PDB entry 7FDY | X-ray diffraction, 3.10 A resolution | chains A and C of the 3 polymer chains in the assembly

Chain A (and C):
Protein: Porin OmpF
Source organism: Escherichia coli
Notes: chain C of this document is another copy of the same molecule, construct and numbering; everything in this record applies to it too
Reference sequence: A0A418U3R0 (A0A418U3R0_ECOLX); residues 1-340 here correspond to UniProt positions 10-349 (UniProt number = residue number + 9)
Sequence (341 residues; each row starts with the number of its first residue; numbering starts at 0):
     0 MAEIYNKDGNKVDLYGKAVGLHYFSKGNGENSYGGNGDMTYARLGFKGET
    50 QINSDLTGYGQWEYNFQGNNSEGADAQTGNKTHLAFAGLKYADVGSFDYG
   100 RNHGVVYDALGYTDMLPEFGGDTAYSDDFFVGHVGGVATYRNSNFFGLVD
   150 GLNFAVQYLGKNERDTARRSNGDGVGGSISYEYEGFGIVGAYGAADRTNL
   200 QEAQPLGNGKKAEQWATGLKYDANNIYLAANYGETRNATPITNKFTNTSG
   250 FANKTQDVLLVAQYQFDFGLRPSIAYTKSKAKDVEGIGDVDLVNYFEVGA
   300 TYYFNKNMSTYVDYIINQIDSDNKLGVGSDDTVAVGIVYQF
Unresolved in the structure: 0, 27-28 (chain C: 0, 27-29)
Construct notes: initiating methionine (0); conflict H82 (Arg91 in A0A418U3R0), H102 (Tyr111 in A0A418U3R0), H132 (Arg141 in A0A418U3R0)
Bound ions: Zn2+ site 1: E71 (shared with 2 residues of chain B); Zn2+ site 2: H82, H132 (shared with E71(C) of chain C)
What the authors report for this chain:
  - Zn2+ coordination: E71
  - mutagenesis - D113E: increased catalytic activity (glycosidase activities)
  - mutagenesis - R42S/Y106A/D113E/G120C/A123N: increased catalytic activity
  - self-association interface (contacts with another copy of this molecule): E71

Chain A / chain C interface:
Contacting residue pairs (62):
  Y4(A) with A1(C), hydrophobic; E2(C)
  N9(A) with N306(C), hydrogen bond; Y338(C), hydrogen bond; Q339(C); F340(C)
  K10(A) with Y338(C)
  V11(A) with Y338(C); F340(C), hydrophobic
  L13(A) with L13(C), hydrophobic
  F45(A) with F340(C), hydrophobic
  G47(A) with Y338(C)
  E48(A) with Y338(C), hydrogen bond (backbone-side chain)
  T49(A) with N304(C), hydrogen bond
  I51(A) with F303(C), hydrophobic
  L55(A) with F303(C), hydrophobic
  G57(A) with M307(C)
  Y58(A) with M307(C); Y338(C)
  G59(A) with Y338(C)
  W61(A) with A41(C); F65(C), hydrophobic
  Y63(A) with F65(C), hydrophobic; Q76(C), hydrogen bond; N79(C)
  Q76(A) with Q76(C), hydrogen bond
  N79(A) with A75(C); Q76(C), hydrogen bond (backbone-side chain)
  K80(A) with E71(C)
  T81(A) with Q66(C); E71(C)
  H82(A) with E71(C), salt bridge
  A84(A) with T39(C)
  F85(A) with A17(C)
  A86(A) with A17(C); I336(C); Y338(C)
  G87(A) with M307(C); I336(C)
  L88(A) with F303(C), hydrophobic; M307(C), hydrophobic
  Y98(A) with G19(C); L20(C); H21(C), hydrogen bond; D37(C), hydrogen bond; T39(C)
  G99(A) with T39(C)
  R100(A) with G67(C); N69(C), hydrogen bond (side chain-backbone); E71(C), salt bridge
  S125(A) with E71(C), hydrogen bond
  D126(A) with S70(C); E71(C), hydrogen bond (side chain-backbone)
  H132(A) with E71(C), salt bridge
  G134(A) with D37(C)
  G135(A) with D37(C), hydrogen bond (backbone-side chain)
  R163(A) with N68(C), hydrogen bond (side chain-backbone); N69(C); S70(C); D74(C)
  R168(A) with S70(C); G72(C)
Interface residues without a listed pair, chain A (42 interface residues in all): I3, L43, Q50, Q60, F96, N161
Interface residues without a listed pair, chain C (33 interface residues in all): K16, R42, L43

Overview:
42 residues of chain A face 33 of chain C across their interface, with 14 hydrogen bonds and 3 salt bridges.
Polar contacts include H82(A)-E71(C), R100(A)-E71(C) and H132(A)-E71(C). H82(A) and H132(A) form the Zn2+ site
2. From the paper: D113E of chain A increases catalytic activity (glycosidase activities); Zn2+ coordination
by E71(A).
Both chains are Porin OmpF (Escherichia coli). Entry 7FDY (Structure of OmpF1) was determined by X-ray
diffraction together with 7FF7 from the same study.
